PDB entry 5XOM | X-ray diffraction, 2.20 A resolution | chains A and B

# Chain A (and B)
Molecule: Glycosaminoglycan xylosylkinase
From: Hydra vulgaris
Notes: chain B of this document is another copy of the same molecule, construct and numbering; everything in this record applies to it too
Reference sequence: T2MHS6 (T2MHS6_HYDVU); residue numbers follow UniProt; this construct covers 24-415
Chain sequence (393 residues; numbered 23 to 415; the number before each row is that of its first residue):
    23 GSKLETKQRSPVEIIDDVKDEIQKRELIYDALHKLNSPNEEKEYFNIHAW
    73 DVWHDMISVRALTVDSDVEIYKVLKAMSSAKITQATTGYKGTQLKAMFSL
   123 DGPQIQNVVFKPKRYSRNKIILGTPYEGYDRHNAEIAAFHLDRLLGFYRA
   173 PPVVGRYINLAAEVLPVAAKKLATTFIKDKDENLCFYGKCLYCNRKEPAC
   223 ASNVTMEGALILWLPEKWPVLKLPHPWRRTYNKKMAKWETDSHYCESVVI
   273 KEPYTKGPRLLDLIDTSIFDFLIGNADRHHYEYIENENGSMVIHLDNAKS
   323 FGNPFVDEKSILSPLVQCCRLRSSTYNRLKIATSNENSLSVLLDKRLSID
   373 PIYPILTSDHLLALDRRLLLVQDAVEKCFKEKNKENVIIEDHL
Unresolved in the structure: 23-64
Sequence notes: expression tag (23)
Cystine bridges: Cys-207/Cys-222, Cys-212/Cys-215, Cys-267/Cys-340, Cys-341/Cys-400
Glycans and other covalent adducts: N-acetylglucosamine (NAG) linked to Asn-225, Asn-310

# Chain A / chain B interface
Residue-residue contacts (35; chain A residue first):
  Glu-65(A) / Lys-97(B)  salt bridge
  Tyr-66(A) / Lys-97(B)  hydrogen bond (backbone-side chain)
  Tyr-66(A) / Ile-371(B)
  Tyr-66(A) / Pro-373(B)
  Phe-67(A) / Tyr-93(B)
  Phe-67(A) / Leu-96(B)  hydrophobic
  Phe-67(A) / Lys-97(B)
  Phe-67(A) / Val-176(B)  hydrophobic
  Phe-67(A) / Ile-371(B)  hydrophobic
  Phe-67(A) / Pro-373(B)
  Asn-68(A) / Lys-97(B)  hydrogen bond
  Ile-69(A) / Val-90(B)  hydrophobic
  Ile-69(A) / Tyr-93(B)  hydrophobic
  Val-74(A) / Val-90(B)  hydrophobic
  Ser-88(A) / Glu-91(B)  hydrogen bond
  Asp-89(A) / Ile-69(B)
  Val-90(A) / Ile-69(B)  hydrophobic
  Val-90(A) / Val-74(B)  hydrophobic
  Val-90(A) / Glu-91(B)
  Val-90(A) / Lys-94(B)
  Glu-91(A) / Ser-88(B)  hydrogen bond
  Glu-91(A) / Val-90(B)
  Tyr-93(A) / Phe-67(B)
  Tyr-93(A) / Ile-69(B)  hydrophobic
  Lys-94(A) / Val-90(B)
  Leu-96(A) / Phe-67(B)  hydrophobic
  Lys-97(A) / Glu-65(B)  salt bridge
  Lys-97(A) / Tyr-66(B)  hydrogen bond (side chain-backbone)
  Lys-97(A) / Phe-67(B)
  Lys-97(A) / Asn-68(B)  hydrogen bond
  Val-176(A) / Phe-67(B)  hydrophobic
  Ile-371(A) / Tyr-66(B)
  Ile-371(A) / Phe-67(B)  hydrophobic
  Pro-373(A) / Tyr-66(B)  hydrophobic
  Pro-373(A) / Phe-67(B)
Interface residues without a listed pair, chain A (19 interface residues in all): Ser-100, Asp-372
Interface residues without a listed pair, chain B (19 interface residues in all): Asp-89, Ser-100, Asp-372

# Overview
Chain A and chain B each contribute 19 residues to their interface, with 6 hydrogen bonds and 2 salt bridges.
Polar contacts include Glu-65(A)/Lys-97(B), Tyr-66(A)/Lys-97(B) and Asn-68(A)/Lys-97(B). Covalently linked
N-acetylglucosamine: at Asn-225(A) and Asn-310(A).
Both chains are Glycosaminoglycan xylosylkinase (Hydra vulgaris). Entry 5XOM (Hydra Fam20) was determined by
X-ray diffraction (same publication as 5XOO, 5YH0 and 5YH2).
